PDB entry 7UIV | electron microscopy, 3.38 A resolution | chains C and J of the 14 polymer chains in the assembly

Chain C:
Molecule: ATP-dependent Clp protease ATP-binding subunit ClpA
From: Escherichia coli
UniProt: A0A836NDF2 (A0A836NDF2_ECOLX); residue numbers follow UniProt; this construct covers 1-758
Sequence (758 residues; numbered 1 to 758; the number before each row is that of its first residue):
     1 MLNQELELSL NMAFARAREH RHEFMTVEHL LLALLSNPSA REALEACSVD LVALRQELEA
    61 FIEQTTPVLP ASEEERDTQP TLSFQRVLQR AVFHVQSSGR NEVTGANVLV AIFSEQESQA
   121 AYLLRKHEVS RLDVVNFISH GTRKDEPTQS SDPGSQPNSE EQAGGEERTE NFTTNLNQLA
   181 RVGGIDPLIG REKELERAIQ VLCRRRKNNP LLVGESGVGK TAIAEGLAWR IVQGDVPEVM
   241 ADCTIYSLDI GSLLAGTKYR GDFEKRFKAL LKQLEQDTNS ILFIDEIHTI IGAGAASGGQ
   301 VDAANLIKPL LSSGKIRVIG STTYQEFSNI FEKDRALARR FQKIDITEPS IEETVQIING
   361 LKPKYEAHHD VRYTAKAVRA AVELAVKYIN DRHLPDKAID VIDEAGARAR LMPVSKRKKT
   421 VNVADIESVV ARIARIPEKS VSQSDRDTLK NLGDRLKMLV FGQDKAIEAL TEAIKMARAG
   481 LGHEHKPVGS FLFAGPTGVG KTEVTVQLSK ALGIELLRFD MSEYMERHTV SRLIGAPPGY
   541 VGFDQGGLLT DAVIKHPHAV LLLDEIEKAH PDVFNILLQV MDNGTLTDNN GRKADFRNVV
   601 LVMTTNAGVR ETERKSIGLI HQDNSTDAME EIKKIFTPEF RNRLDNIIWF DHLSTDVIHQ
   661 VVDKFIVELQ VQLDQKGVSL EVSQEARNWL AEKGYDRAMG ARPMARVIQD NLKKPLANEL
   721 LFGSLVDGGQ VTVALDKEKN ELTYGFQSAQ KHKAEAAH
Disordered / not traced: 1-168, 752-758
Differences from the reference sequence: conflict T169 (Met in A0A836NDF2)
Ion coordination: Mg2+ site 1: T221 (together with ATP-gamma-S); Mg2+ site 2 near T502 (its only coordinating residue here)
Residues lining bound ligands:
  - ATP-gamma-S (AGS; phosphothiophosphoric acid-adenylate ester), molecule 1: D186, P187, L188, I189, R191, S216, G217, V218, G219, K220, T221, A222, E286, S321, T323, I357, L361, Y365, P395, I399
  - ATP-gamma-S (AGS), molecule 2: R206, S312, A336, R339, R340
  - ATP-gamma-S (AGS), molecule 3: L459, V460, F461, Q463, P496, T497, G498, V499, G500, K501, T502, E503, E565, T604, N606, L653, V661, K664, F665, A701, R702
  - ATP-gamma-S (AGS), molecule 4: D582, E639, N642, R643

Chain J:
Molecule: ATP-dependent Clp protease proteolytic subunit
From: Escherichia coli
Notes: EC 3.4.21.92
UniProt: A0A0K4NM46 (A0A0K4NM46_ECOLX); residues 1-193 here correspond to UniProt positions 15-207 (UniProt number = residue number + 14)
Sequence (201 residues; numbered 1 to 201; the number before each row is that of its first residue):
     1 ALVPMVIEQT SRGERSFDIY SRLLKERVIF LTGQVEDHMA NLIVAQMLFL EAENPEKDIY
    61 LYINSPGGVI TAGMSIYDTM QFIKPDVSTI CMGQAASMGA FLLTAGAKGK RFCLPNSRVM
   121 IHQPLGGYQG QATDIEIHAR EILKVKGRMN ELMALHTGQS LEQIERDTER DRFLSAPEAV
   181 EYGLVDSILT HRNRSHHHHH H
Disordered / not traced: 1, 193-201
Differences from the reference sequence: expression tag (194-201)

Interface between chain C and chain J:
Contacting residue pairs (24; chain C residue first):
  R614(C) - E26(J)  salt bridge
  S616(C) - E26(J)
  I617(C) - R22(J)
  I617(C) - L23(J)  hydrophobic
  I617(C) - E26(J)
  I617(C) - V28(J)
  G618(C) - Y62(J)
  L619(C) - Y62(J)  hydrogen bond (backbone-side chain)
  L619(C) - I90(J)  hydrophobic
  I620(C) - Y60(J)
  I620(C) - I90(J)  hydrophobic
  I620(C) - F112(J)  hydrophobic
  I620(C) - L189(J)  hydrophobic
  Q622(C) - E26(J)
  Q622(C) - Y60(J)
  D623(C) - K57(J)  hydrogen bond (backbone-side chain)
  N624(C) - K57(J)
  T626(C) - N54(J)
  T626(C) - E56(J)
  T626(C) - K57(J)
  D627(C) - N54(J)
  D627(C) - K57(J)
  E630(C) - E53(J)
  E630(C) - N54(J)
Also at the interface, not in a pair above, chain C (13 interface residues in all): S625
Also at the interface, not in a pair above, chain J (16 interface residues in all): P55, D58, M92

In short:
The interface between chain C and chain J involves 13 residues on one side and 16 on the other, with 2
hydrogen bonds and 1 salt bridge. Polar contacts include R614(C)-E26(J), L619(C)-Y62(J) and D623(C)-K57(J).
Ligands of chain C: 4 copies of ATP-gamma-S.
Here chain C is ATP-dependent Clp protease ATP-binding subunit ClpA and chain J is ATP-dependent Clp protease
proteolytic subunit, both from Escherichia coli. Entry 7UIV (ClpAP complex bound to ClpS N-terminal extension,
class IIa) was determined by electron microscopy (same publication as 7UIW, 7UIX, 7UIZ, 7UJ0 and 7UIY).
